PDB entry 6FVL | X-ray diffraction, 1.98 A resolution | chains B and I of the 4 polymer chains in the assembly

Chain B:
Name: Beta sliding clamp
Source organism: Escherichia coli (strain K12)
UniProtKB: P0A988 (DPO3B_ECOLI); residue numbers follow UniProt; this construct covers 1-366
Amino-acid sequence (368 residues; row label = number of the first residue in the row; numbers below 1 keep their minus sign (Ser-1 is residue -1)):
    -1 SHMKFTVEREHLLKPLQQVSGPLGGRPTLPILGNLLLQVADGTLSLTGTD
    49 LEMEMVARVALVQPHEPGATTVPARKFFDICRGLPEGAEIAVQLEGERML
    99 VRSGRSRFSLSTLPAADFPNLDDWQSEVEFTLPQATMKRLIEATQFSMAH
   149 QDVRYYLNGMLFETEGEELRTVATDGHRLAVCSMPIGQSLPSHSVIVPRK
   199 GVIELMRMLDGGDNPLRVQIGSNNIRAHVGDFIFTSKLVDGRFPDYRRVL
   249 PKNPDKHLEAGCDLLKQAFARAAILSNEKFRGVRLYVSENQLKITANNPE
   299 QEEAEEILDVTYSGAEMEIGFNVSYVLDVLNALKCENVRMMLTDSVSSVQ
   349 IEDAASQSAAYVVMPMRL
Disordered / not traced: 23-25, 120
Construct notes: expression tag (-1 to 0)
Curated features (UniProtKB/Swiss-Prot):
  - binding site (DNA): Arg24, Arg73, Gln149, Tyr153, Tyr154
  - mutagenesis: Arg24 (R24A: Mild defect in DNA replication, impaired loading of clamp on DNA, polymerase speed is wild-type. More severe replication defect and very poor clamp loading; when associated with A-149), Gly66 (G66E: In dnaN159; a temperature- and UV-sensitive mutation, displays altered DNA polymerase usage, chronically induced SOS response; when associated with A-174), Ala133 (A133T: Reduction of synthesis of beta*, probably due to mutation of its promoter), Met135 (M135L: 3-fold reduction of synthesis of beta*, probably due to loss of its start codon), Met146 (M146L: No effect on synthesis of beta*), Gln149 (Q149A: Mild defect in DNA replication, impaired loading of clamp on DNA, polymerase speed is wild-type. More severe replication defect and very poor clamp loading; when associated with A-24), Tyr153 to Tyr154 (Very poor loading of clamp on DNA, polymerase speed is wild-type), Gly174 (G174A: In dnaN159; a temperature- and UV-sensitive mutation, displays altered DNA polymerase usage, chronically induced SOS response; when associated with A-66), Gln265 to Leu366 (In dnaN806; temperature sensitive), Ile272 to Leu273 (Monomeric in solution, binds very tightly to subunit delta (holA). The monomer binds tightly to linear and circular DNA. Cannot bind both Pol III and IV simultaneously)

Chain I:
Name: P7 peptide
Amino-acid sequence (6 residues; numbered 1 to 6; the number before each row is that of its first residue):
     1 XQADLF
Modified residues: ACE (acetyl group) at position 1; Ala3 (2-amino-3-cyclohexyl-propionic acid; ALC)

Interface between chain B and chain I:
Contacting residue pairs (29; chain B residue first):
  Leu155(B) with Phe6(I), hydrophobic
  Thr172(B) with Leu5(I); Phe6(I)
  Gly174(B) with Asp4(I); Leu5(I), hydrogen bond (backbone-backbone); Phe6(I)
  His175(B) with Gln2(I); Ala3(I); Asp4(I), salt bridge; Leu5(I)
  Arg176(B) with Leu5(I)
  Leu177(B) with Leu5(I), hydrophobic
  Pro242(B) with Phe6(I), hydrophobic
  Val247(B) with Leu5(I)
  Asn320(B) with Gln2(I)
  Tyr323(B) with Gln2(I)
  Val344(B) with Ala3(I)
  Ser346(B) with Leu5(I)
  Val360(B) with Leu5(I), hydrophobic
  Met362(B) with Gln2(I); Ala3(I); Asp4(I); Leu5(I)
  Pro363(B) with Gln2(I); Ala3(I), hydrogen bond (backbone-backbone)
  Met364(B) with ACE_1(I); Gln2(I)
  Arg365(B) with ACE_1(I), hydrogen bond (backbone-backbone); Ala3(I)
Also at the interface, not in a pair above, chain B (19 interface residues in all): Arg152, Ser343

Summary:
The interface between chain B and chain I involves 19 residues on one side and 6 on the other; the contacts
include 3 hydrogen bonds and 1 salt bridge. Among the polar pairs are His175(B)-Asp4(I), Gly174(B)-Leu5(I) and
Pro363(B)-Ala3(I).
Here chain B is Beta sliding clamp (Escherichia coli (strain K12)) and chain I is P7 peptide. Entry 6FVL (DNA
polymerase sliding clamp from Escherichia coli with bound P7 peptide) was determined by X-ray diffraction
(same publication as 6FVM, 6FVN and 6FVO).
